Entry 1DE5 (X-ray diffraction, 2.20 A resolution); this record covers chains A and C of the 4 polymer chains in the assembly.

# Chain A (and C)
Name: L-rhamnose isomerase
Source organism: Escherichia coli
Notes: EC 5.3.1.14; chain C of this document is another copy of the same molecule, construct and numbering; everything in this record applies to it too
UniProtKB: P32170 (RHAA_ECOLI); residues 9-427 here correspond to UniProt positions 1-419 (UniProt number = residue number - 8)
Amino-acid sequence (426 residues; row label = number of the first residue in the row):
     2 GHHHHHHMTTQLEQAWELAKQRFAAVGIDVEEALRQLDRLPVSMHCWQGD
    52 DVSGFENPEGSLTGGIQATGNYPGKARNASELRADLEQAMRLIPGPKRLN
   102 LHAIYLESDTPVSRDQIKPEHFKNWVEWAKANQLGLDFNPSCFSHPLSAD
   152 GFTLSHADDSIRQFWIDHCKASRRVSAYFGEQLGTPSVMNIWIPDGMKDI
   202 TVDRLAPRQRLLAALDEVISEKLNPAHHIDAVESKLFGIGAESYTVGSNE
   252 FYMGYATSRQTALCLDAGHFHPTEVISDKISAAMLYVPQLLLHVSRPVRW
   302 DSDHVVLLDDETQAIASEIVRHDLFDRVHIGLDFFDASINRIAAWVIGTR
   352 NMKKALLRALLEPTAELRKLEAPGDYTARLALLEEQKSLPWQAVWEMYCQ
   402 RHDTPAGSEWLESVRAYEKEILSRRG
Not modelled in the structure: 2-9, 427 (chain C: 2-10, 427)
Differences from the reference sequence: expression tag (2-8)
Bound ions: Zn2+: Glu-234, Asp-267, His-294, Asp-334 (together with L-rhamnitol)
Small-molecule neighbours: L-rhamnitol (RNT): Trp-48, Val-53, Ile-67, His-103, Asn-140, Phe-144, Asn-191, Trp-193, Glu-234, Lys-236, Asp-267, His-270, His-294, Asp-302, Asp-334, Phe-336
Swiss-Prot annotation at these positions:
  - binding site (L-rhamnose): His-103, Glu-234 to Lys-236, His-270, Asp-334
  - binding site (Zn(2+)): Glu-234, Asp-267, His-294, Asp-334
  - binding site (Mn(2+)): His-270, Asp-302, Asp-304

# Chain A / chain C interface
Contacting residue pairs (42; chain A residue first):
  Gln-68(A) / Gln-68(C)  hydrogen bond
  Gln-68(A) / Ile-240(C)
  Thr-70(A) / Lys-199(C)  hydrogen bond (backbone-side chain)
  Thr-70(A) / Gly-241(C)
  Lys-199(A) / Thr-70(C)  hydrogen bond (side chain-backbone)
  Lys-199(A) / His-305(C)  hydrogen bond (backbone-side chain)
  Lys-199(A) / Asp-337(C)  salt bridge
  Lys-199(A) / Ala-338(C)
  Lys-199(A) / Ser-339(C)
  Asp-200(A) / Arg-297(C)  salt bridge
  Asp-200(A) / His-305(C)
  Ile-201(A) / Arg-297(C)
  Ile-201(A) / Leu-308(C)  hydrophobic
  Leu-237(A) / Arg-300(C)
  Phe-238(A) / Arg-300(C)
  Ile-240(A) / Gln-68(C)
  Ile-240(A) / Ile-240(C)  hydrophobic
  Ile-240(A) / Trp-301(C)  hydrophobic
  Gly-241(A) / Thr-70(C)
  Glu-243(A) / Val-299(C)
  Glu-243(A) / Trp-301(C)  hydrogen bond
  Glu-243(A) / His-305(C)  salt bridge
  Ser-244(A) / Val-299(C)
  His-272(A) / Arg-300(C)
  Pro-273(A) / Pro-273(C)  hydrophobic
  Arg-297(A) / Asp-200(C)  salt bridge
  Arg-297(A) / Ile-201(C)
  Val-299(A) / Glu-243(C)
  Val-299(A) / Ser-244(C)
  Arg-300(A) / Leu-237(C)
  Arg-300(A) / Phe-238(C)
  Arg-300(A) / His-272(C)
  Arg-300(A) / Arg-300(C)
  Trp-301(A) / Phe-238(C)
  Trp-301(A) / Ile-240(C)
  Trp-301(A) / Glu-243(C)  hydrogen bond
  His-305(A) / Lys-199(C)  hydrogen bond (side chain-backbone)
  His-305(A) / Asp-200(C)
  His-305(A) / Glu-243(C)  salt bridge
  Asp-337(A) / Lys-199(C)  salt bridge
  Ala-338(A) / Lys-199(C)
  Ser-339(A) / Lys-199(C)
Interface residues without a listed pair, chain A (23 interface residues in all): Ser-303, Leu-308
Interface residues without a listed pair, chain C (23 interface residues in all): Ser-303

# Summary
The chain A/chain C interface involves 23 residues from each chain; the contacts include 7 hydrogen bonds and
6 salt bridges. Polar contacts include Lys-199(A)/Asp-337(C), Asp-200(A)/Arg-297(C) and Glu-243(A)/His-305(C).
Bound to chain A: L-rhamnitol.
Chain A and chain C are both L-rhamnose isomerase (Escherichia coli); the structure, L-rhamnose isomerase, was
determined by X-ray diffraction (same publication as 1D8W and 1DE6).
